PDB entry 5UD7 | X-ray diffraction, 2.20 A resolution | chains B and E of the 6 polymer chains in the assembly

[Chain B (and E)]
Name: Triggering receptor expressed on myeloid cells 2
From: Homo sapiens
Notes: chain E of this document is another copy of the same molecule, construct and numbering; everything in this record applies to it too
Reference sequence: Q9NZC2 (TREM2_HUMAN); numbering as in UniProt (aligned over 19-174)
Chain sequence (169 residues; row label = number of the first residue in the row):
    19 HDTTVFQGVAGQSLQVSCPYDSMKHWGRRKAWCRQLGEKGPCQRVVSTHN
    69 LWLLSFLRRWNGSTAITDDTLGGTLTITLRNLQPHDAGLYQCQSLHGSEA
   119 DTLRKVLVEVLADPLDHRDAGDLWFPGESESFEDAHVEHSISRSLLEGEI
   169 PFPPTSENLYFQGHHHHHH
Unresolved in the structure: 19, 55-58, 131-187 (chain E: 19-20, 54-58, 131-187)
Disulfide bonds: C36-C110
Covalently attached groups: N-acetylglucosamine (NAG) linked to N79
Sequence notes: conflict D20 (Asn in Q9NZC2); expression tag (175-187)
What the authors report for this chain:
  - post-translational modification sites: N79
  - binding site for N-acetylglucosamine: R62, V63, V64
  - disease-associated variants - R47H (Tm change 10 degC): decreased stability
  - disease-associated variants - R47H: decreased binding to PS
  - disease-associated variants - R47H: decreased signaling in response to PS
  - disease-associated variants - R47H: decreased expression

[Chain B / chain E interface]
Residue-residue contacts (8):
  H67(B) - L89(E)
  N68(B) - S40(E)  hydrogen bond
  N68(B) - M41(E)
  L69(B) - M41(E)  hydrophobic
  R76(B) - L89(E)
  R77(B) - S40(E)  hydrogen bond
  R77(B) - L89(E)  hydrogen bond (side chain-backbone)
  R77(B) - G90(E)
Also at the interface, not in a pair above, chain B (6 interface residues in all): W78
Also at the interface, not in a pair above, chain E (5 interface residues in all): T92

[Summary]
6 residues of chain B and 5 residues of chain E are in contact, with 3 hydrogen bonds. Among the polar pairs
are N68(B)-S40(E), R77(B)-S40(E) and R77(B)-L89(E). Covalently linked N-acetylglucosamine: at N79(B). The
paper reports a binding site for N-acetylglucosamine at R62(B), V63(B) and V64(B); R47H of chain B reduces
stability.
Chain B and chain E are both Triggering receptor expressed on myeloid cells 2 (Homo sapiens); the structure,
Crystal Structure of Wild-Type Ig-like Domain, was determined by X-ray diffraction together with 6B8O and 5UD8
from the same study.
